PDB entry 2QCU | X-ray diffraction, 1.75 A resolution | chain A

Chain A:
Name: Aerobic glycerol-3-phosphate dehydrogenase
From: Escherichia coli
Notes: EC 1.1.99.5
UniProt: P13035 (GLPD_ECOLI); residues 1-501 here = UniProt positions 1-501
Sequence (501 residues; row label = number of the first residue in the row):
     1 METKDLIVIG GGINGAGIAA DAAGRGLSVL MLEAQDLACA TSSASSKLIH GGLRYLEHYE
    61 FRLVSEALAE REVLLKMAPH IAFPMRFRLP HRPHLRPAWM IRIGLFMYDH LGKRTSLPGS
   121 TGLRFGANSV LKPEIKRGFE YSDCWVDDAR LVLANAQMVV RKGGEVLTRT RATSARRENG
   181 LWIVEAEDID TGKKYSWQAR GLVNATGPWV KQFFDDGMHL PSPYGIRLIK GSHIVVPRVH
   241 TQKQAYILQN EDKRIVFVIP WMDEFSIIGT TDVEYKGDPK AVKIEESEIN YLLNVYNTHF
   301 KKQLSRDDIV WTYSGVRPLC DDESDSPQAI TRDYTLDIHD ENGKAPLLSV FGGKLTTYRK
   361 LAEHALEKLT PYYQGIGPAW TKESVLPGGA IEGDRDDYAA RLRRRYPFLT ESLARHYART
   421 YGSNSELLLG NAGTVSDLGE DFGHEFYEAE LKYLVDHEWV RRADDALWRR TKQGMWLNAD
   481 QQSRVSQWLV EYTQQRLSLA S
Unresolved in the structure: 1-2
Ligand contacts:
  - FAD (flavin-adenine dinucleotide): I9, G10, G11, G12, I13, N14, G15, L32, E33, A34, Q35, C39, A40, T41, S42, A44, S45, S46, K47, L48, H50, T170, R171, A172, A205, T206, G207, P208, W209, F213, G231, H233, T270, G315, V316, R317, G353, K354, L355, T356
  - tris(hydroxyethyl)aminomethane (TAM), molecule 1: A23, G24, G26, K162, W380
  - tris(hydroxyethyl)aminomethane (TAM), molecule 2: D272, V273, E274, E285, S287, E288, Y291
What the authors report for this chain:
  - binding site for flavin-adenine dinucleotide: S46, L48, H50, K354, L355, T356
  - catalytic residues: R317, K354 (proposed by the authors, not directly observed)

Summary:
Ligands of chain A: flavin-adenine dinucleotide and tris(hydroxyethyl)aminomethane. From the paper: catalytic
residues R317 and K354; a binding site for flavin-adenine dinucleotide at S46, L48 and H50 among others.
Chain A is Aerobic glycerol-3-phosphate dehydrogenase (Escherichia coli); the structure, Crystal structure of
Glycerol-3-phosphate Dehydrogenase from Escherichia coli, was determined by X-ray diffraction, deposited
together with 2R4J, 2R46, 2R4E and 2R45.
